PDB entry 1IBB | X-ray diffraction, 2.10 A resolution | chain A

# Chain A
Name: Cu, Zn superoxide dismutase
From: Photobacterium leiognathi
Notes: EC 1.15.1.1
UniProtKB: P00446 (SODC_PHOLE); residues 1-151 here correspond to UniProt positions 23-173 (UniProt number = residue number + 22)
Amino-acid sequence (151 residues; each row starts with the number of its first residue):
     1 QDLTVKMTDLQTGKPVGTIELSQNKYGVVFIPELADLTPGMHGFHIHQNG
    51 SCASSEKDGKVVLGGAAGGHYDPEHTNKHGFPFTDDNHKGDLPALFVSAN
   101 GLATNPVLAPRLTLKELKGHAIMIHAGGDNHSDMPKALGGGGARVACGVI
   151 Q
Construct notes: conflict Ile-31 (Thr53 in P00446); engineered mutation Phe-83 (Trp105 in P00446)
Swiss-Prot annotation at these positions:
  - binding site (Cu cation): His-45, His-47, His-70, His-125
  - binding site (Zn(2+)): His-70, His-79, His-88, Asp-91
Disulfides: Cys-52/Cys-147
Ion coordination: Cu ion: His-45, His-47, His-70, His-125; Zn2+: His-70, His-79, His-88, Asp-91

# In short
His-45, His-47, His-70 and His-125 coordinate a Cu ion ion. His-70, His-79, His-88 and Asp-91 form the Zn2+
site. Curated annotation (UniProt) lists 4 Cu cation-binding residues and 4 Zn2+-binding residues.
Chain A is Cu, Zn superoxide dismutase (Photobacterium leiognathi); the structure, X-ray 3D structure of
p.leiognathi cu,zn sod mutant W83F, was determined by X-ray diffraction (same publication as 1IB5, 1IBD, 1IBF
and 1IBH).
